Entry 5CY3 (X-ray diffraction, 1.76 A resolution); this record covers chain A.

== Chain A ==
Protein: Tyrosine-protein kinase SYK
Organism: Homo sapiens
Notes: EC 2.7.10.2
UniProt: P43405 (KSYK_HUMAN); residue numbers follow UniProt; this construct covers 356-635
Amino-acid sequence (291 residues; numbered 353 to 643; the number before each row is that of its first residue):
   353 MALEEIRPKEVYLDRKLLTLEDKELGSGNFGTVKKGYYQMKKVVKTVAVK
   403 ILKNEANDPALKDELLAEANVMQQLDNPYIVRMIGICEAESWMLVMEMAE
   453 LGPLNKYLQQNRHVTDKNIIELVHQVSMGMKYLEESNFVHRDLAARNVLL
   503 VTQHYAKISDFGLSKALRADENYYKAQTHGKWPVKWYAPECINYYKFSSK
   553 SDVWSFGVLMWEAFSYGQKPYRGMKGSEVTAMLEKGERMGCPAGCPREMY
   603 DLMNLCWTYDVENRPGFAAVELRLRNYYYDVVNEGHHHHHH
Disordered / not traced: 353-359, 408-409, 638-643
Sequence notes: initiating methionine (353); expression tag (354-355, 636-643); engineered mutation Thr-467 (Lys in P43405)
Ligand contacts: potent (55Y; (5R)-5-[(1R)-1-{[6-(1-methyl-1H-pyrazol-4-yl)-2,1-benzothiazol-4-yl]oxy}ethyl]-1,3-oxazolidin-2-one): Leu-377, Gly-378, Ser-379, Gly-380, Val-385, Ala-400, Lys-402, Val-433, Met-448, Glu-449, Met-450, Ala-451, Glu-452, Leu-453, Gly-454, Pro-455, Arg-498, Asn-499, Leu-501, Ser-511, Asp-512
Curated features (UniProtKB/Swiss-Prot):
  - active site: Asp-494 (Proton acceptor)
  - binding site (ATP): Leu-377 to Val-385, Lys-402
  - modified residue: Tyr-364 (Phosphotyrosine), Ser-379 (Phosphoserine), Thr-384 (Phosphothreonine), Tyr-484 (Phosphotyrosine), Tyr-507 (Phosphotyrosine), Tyr-525 (Phosphotyrosine), Tyr-526 (Phosphotyrosine), Thr-530 (Phosphothreonine), Tyr-546 (Phosphotyrosine), Ser-579 (Phosphoserine), Thr-582 (Phosphothreonine), Tyr-629 (Phosphotyrosine), Tyr-630 (Phosphotyrosine), Tyr-631 (Phosphotyrosine)
  - natural variant: Met-450 (M450I: In IMD82), Ser-550 (S550F: In IMD82; S550Y: In IMD82)
  - mutagenesis: Tyr-630 (Y630F: Loss of interaction with BLNK)

== Overview ==
Bound to chain A: potent. From UniProt: active-site residue Asp-494, 10 ATP-binding residues and one
mutagenesis site.
Chain A is Tyrosine-protein kinase SYK (Homo sapiens); the structure, SYK catalytic domain complexed with a
potent and orally bioavailable benzisothiazole inhibitor, was determined by X-ray diffraction (same
publication as 5CXH and 5CXZ).
